PDB entry 5VNJ | X-ray diffraction, 2.81 A resolution | chains A and B of the 4 polymer chains in the assembly

[Chain A]
Name: Protein transport protein Sec23A
From: Homo sapiens
UniProt: Q15436 (SC23A_HUMAN); numbering as in UniProt (aligned over 1-764)
Chain sequence (764 residues; numbered 1 to 764; the number before each row is that of its first residue):
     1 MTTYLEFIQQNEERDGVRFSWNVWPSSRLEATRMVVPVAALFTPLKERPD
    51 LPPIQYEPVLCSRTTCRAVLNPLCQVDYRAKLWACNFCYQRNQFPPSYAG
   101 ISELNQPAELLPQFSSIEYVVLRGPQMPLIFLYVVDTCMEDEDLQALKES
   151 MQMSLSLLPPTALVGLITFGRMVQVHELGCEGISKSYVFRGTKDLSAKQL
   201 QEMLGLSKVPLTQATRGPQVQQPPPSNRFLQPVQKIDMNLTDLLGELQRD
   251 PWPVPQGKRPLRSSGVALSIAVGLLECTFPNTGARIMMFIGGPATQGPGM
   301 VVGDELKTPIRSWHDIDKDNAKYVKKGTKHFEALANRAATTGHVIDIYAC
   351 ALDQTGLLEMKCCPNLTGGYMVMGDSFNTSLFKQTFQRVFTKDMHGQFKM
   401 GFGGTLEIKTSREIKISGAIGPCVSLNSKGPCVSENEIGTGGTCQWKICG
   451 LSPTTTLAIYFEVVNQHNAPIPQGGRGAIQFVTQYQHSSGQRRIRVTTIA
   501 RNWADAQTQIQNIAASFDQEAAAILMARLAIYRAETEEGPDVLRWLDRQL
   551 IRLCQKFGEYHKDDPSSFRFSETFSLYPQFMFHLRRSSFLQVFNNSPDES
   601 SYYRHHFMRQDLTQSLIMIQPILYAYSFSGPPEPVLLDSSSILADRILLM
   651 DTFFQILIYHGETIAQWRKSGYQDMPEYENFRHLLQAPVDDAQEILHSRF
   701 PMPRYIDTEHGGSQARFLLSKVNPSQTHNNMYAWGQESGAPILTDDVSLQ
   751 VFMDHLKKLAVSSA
Unresolved in the structure: 1-2, 206-222, 465-474, 538-540, 667-678, 724-746
Bound ions: Zn2+: Cys-61, Cys-66, Cys-85, Cys-88

[Chain B]
Name: Protein transport protein Sec24A
From: Homo sapiens
UniProt: O95486 (SC24A_HUMAN); residue numbers follow UniProt; this construct covers 346-1093
Chain sequence (748 residues; row label = number of the first residue in the row):
   346 EGLRVVNLLQERNMLPSTPLKPPVPNLHEDIQKLNCNPELFRCTLTSIPQ
   396 TQALLNKAKLPLGLLLHPFKDLVQLPVVTSSTIVRCRSCRTYINPFVSFL
   446 DQRRWKCNLCYRVNDVPEEFLYNPLTRVYGEPHRRPEVQNATIEFMAPSE
   496 YMLRPPQPPVYLFVFDVSHNAVETGYLNSVCQSLLDNLDLLPGNTRTKIG
   546 FITFDSTIHFYGLQESLSQPQMLIVSDIEDVFIPMPENLLVNLNESKELV
   596 QDLLKTLPQMFTKTLETQSALGPALQAAFKLMSPTGGRMSVFQTQLPTLG
   646 VGALKPREEPNHRSSAKDIHMTPSTDFYKKLALDCSGQQVAVDLFLLSGQ
   696 YSDLASLGCISRYSAGSVYYYPSYHHQHNPVQVQKLQKELQRYLTRKIGF
   746 EAVMRIRCTKGLSIHTFHGNFFVRSTDLLSLPNVNPDAGYAVQMSVEESL
   796 TDTQLVSFQSALLYTSSKGERRIRVHTLCLPVVSTLNDVFLGADVQAISG
   846 LLANMAVDRSMTASLSDARDALVNAVIDSLSAYRSSVLSNQQPGLMVPFS
   896 LRLFPLFVLALLKQKSFQTGTNARLDERIFAMCQVKNQPLVYLMLTTHPS
   946 LYRVDNLSDEGALNISDRTIPQPPILQLSVEKLSRDGAFLMDAGSVLMLW
   996 VGKNCTQNFLSQVLGVQNYASIPQPMTDLPELDTPESARIIAFISWLREQ
  1046 RPFFPILYVIADESPMKANFLQNMIEDRTESALSYYEFLLHIQQQVNK
Unresolved in the structure: 467-475, 663-665, 883-887
Sequence notes: conflict Ala-1056 (Arg in O95486)
Bound ions: Zn2+: Cys-431, Cys-434, Cys-452, Cys-455
Curated features (UniProtKB/Swiss-Prot):
  - region: Cys-431 to Cys-455 (Zinc finger-like)
  - binding site (Zn(2+)): Cys-431, Cys-434, Cys-452, Cys-455
  - mutagenesis: Arg-541 (R541A: Decreased ability to interact with and package the SNARE SEC22B cargo into COPII vesicles. Has no effect on other cargos packaging)
What the authors report for this chain:
  - binding site for C-terminal FF Ergic-53: Arg-750

[Chain A / chain B interface]
Residue-residue contacts (36; chain A residue first):
  Gly-182(A) / Gln-564(B)  hydrogen bond (backbone-side chain)
  Ile-183(A) / Gln-564(B)
  Ile-183(A) / Pro-565(B)
  Ile-183(A) / Gln-566(B)
  Ile-183(A) / Met-567(B)  hydrophobic
  Ile-183(A) / Met-605(B)  hydrophobic
  Ser-184(A) / Gln-564(B)
  Ser-184(A) / Pro-565(B)  hydrogen bond (side chain-backbone)
  Ser-184(A) / Gln-566(B)
  Ser-184(A) / Met-567(B)
  Lys-185(A) / Met-567(B)
  Lys-185(A) / Ile-569(B)
  Ser-186(A) / Met-567(B)  hydrogen bond (backbone-backbone)
  Ser-186(A) / Leu-568(B)
  Ser-186(A) / Ile-569(B)  hydrogen bond (backbone-backbone)
  Tyr-187(A) / Ile-569(B)
  Val-188(A) / Leu-568(B)  hydrophobic
  Val-188(A) / Ile-569(B)  hydrogen bond (backbone-backbone)
  Val-188(A) / Phe-577(B)  hydrophobic
  Val-188(A) / Pro-579(B)  hydrophobic
  Phe-189(A) / Ser-571(B)
  Arg-190(A) / Asp-575(B)  salt bridge
  Arg-190(A) / Val-576(B)
  Arg-190(A) / Phe-577(B)
  Lys-193(A) / Asp-572(B)  salt bridge
  Lys-193(A) / Asp-575(B)  salt bridge
  Met-203(A) / Ser-571(B)
  Glu-246(A) / Leu-562(B)
  Glu-246(A) / Ser-563(B)  hydrogen bond
  Gln-248(A) / Gln-559(B)  hydrogen bond
  Gln-248(A) / Ser-561(B)
  Gln-248(A) / Leu-562(B)
  Pro-251(A) / Met-580(B)  hydrophobic
  Pro-251(A) / Pro-581(B)
  Trp-252(A) / Pro-579(B)
  Trp-252(A) / Pro-581(B)  hydrophobic
Interface residues without a listed pair, chain A (18 interface residues in all): Met-172, Gln-174, Glu-181
Interface residues without a listed pair, chain B (22 interface residues in all): Val-570, Ile-578, Thr-601

[Overview]
The interface between chain A and chain B involves 18 residues on one side and 22 on the other, with 7
hydrogen bonds and 3 salt bridges. Polar contacts include Arg-190(A)/Asp-575(B), Lys-193(A)/Asp-572(B) and
Lys-193(A)/Asp-575(B). The paper reports a binding site for C-terminal FF Ergic-53 at Arg-750(B).
Chain A is Protein transport protein Sec23A and chain B is Protein transport protein Sec24A, both from Homo
sapiens; the structure, Crystal structure of Sec23a/Sec24a/Sec22 complexed with a C-terminal FF sorting motif
(ERGIC-53), was determined by X-ray diffraction (same publication as 5VNE, 5VNF, 5VNG, 5VNH, 5VNI, 5VNK and 4
further entries).
